PDB entry 8HRZ | X-ray diffraction, 2.70 A resolution | chains I and U of the 24 polymer chains in the assembly

# Chain I
Name: Transitional endoplasmic reticulum ATPase
From: Homo sapiens
Notes: EC 3.6.4.6
Reference sequence: P55072 (TERA_HUMAN); residue numbers follow UniProt; this construct covers 21-458
Chain sequence (438 residues; row label = number of the first residue in the row):
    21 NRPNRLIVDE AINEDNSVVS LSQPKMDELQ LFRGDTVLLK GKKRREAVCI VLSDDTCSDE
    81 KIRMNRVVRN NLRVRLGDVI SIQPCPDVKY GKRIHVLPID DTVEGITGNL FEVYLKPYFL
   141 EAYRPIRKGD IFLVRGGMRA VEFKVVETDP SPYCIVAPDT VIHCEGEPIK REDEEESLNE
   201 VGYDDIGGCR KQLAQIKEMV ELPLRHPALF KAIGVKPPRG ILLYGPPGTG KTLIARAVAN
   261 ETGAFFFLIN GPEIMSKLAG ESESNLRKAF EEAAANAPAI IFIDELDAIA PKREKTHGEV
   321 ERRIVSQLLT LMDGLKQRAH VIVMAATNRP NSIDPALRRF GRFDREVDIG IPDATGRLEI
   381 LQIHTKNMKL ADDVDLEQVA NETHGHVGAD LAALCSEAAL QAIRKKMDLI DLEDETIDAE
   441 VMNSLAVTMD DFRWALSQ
Unresolved in the structure: 21, 435
Construct notes: engineered mutation A294 (Glu in P55072), A295 (Lys in P55072)
Small-molecule neighbours: ADP (adenosine-5'-diphosphate): D205, I206, G207, C209, P246, P247, G248, T249, G250, K251, T252, L253, I380, I383, H384, G408, A409, A412
Swiss-Prot annotation at these positions:
  - binding site (ATP): P247 to L253, N348, H384
  - modified residue: S37 (Phosphoserine), K315 (N6,N6,N6-trimethyllysine), T436 (Phosphothreonine)
  - natural variant: R95 (R95G: In IBMPFD1), G97 (G97E: In CMT2Y), I126 (I126F: In IBMPFD1; uncertain significance), R155 (R155C: In IBMPFD1; R155H: In FTDALS6 and IBMPFD1; R155L: In IBMPFD1; R155P: In IBMPFD1; R155S: In IBMPFD1), R159 (R159G: In FTDALS6; R159H: In IBMPFD1), A160 (A160T: In IBMPFD1; uncertain significance), E185 (E185K: In CMT2Y), R191 (R191Q: In FTDALS6 and IBMPFD1), L198 (L198W: In IBMPFD1), A232 (A232E: In IBMPFD1), I254 (I254F: In IBMPFD1; uncertain significance), I369 (I369T: In IBMPFD1; uncertain significance), 1 further natural variant entry in UniProt
  - mutagenesis: F52 to D55 (Abolishes interaction with NPLOC4; when associated with A-110), R53 (R53A: Minor effect on affinity for ATP and ADP), R86 (R86A: Strongly increased affinity for ATP. Strongly reduced affinity for ADP), Y110 (Y110A: Abolishes interaction with NPLOC4; when associated with 52-A--A-55), R113 to H115 (Severely reduced binding to DERL1), F131 (F131R: Severely reduced binding to DERL1), L140 (L140D: Severely reduced binding to DERL1), D179 (D179R: No effect on binding to DERL1), H183 (H183W: Severely reduced binding to DERL1), K251 (K251Q: Impairs ERAD degradation of HMGCR and does not inhibit interaction with RHBDD1; when associated with Q-524), E305 (E305Q: Defect in ubiquitin-dependent protein degradation by the proteasome; when associated with Q-578), K312 (K312A: Does not affect methylation by VCPKMT), 6 further mutagenesis entries in UniProt

# Chain U
Name: NSFL1 cofactor p47
From: Homo sapiens
Reference sequence: Q9UNZ2 (NSF1C_HUMAN); residues 287-370 here = UniProt positions 287-370
Chain sequence (85 residues; numbered 286 to 370; the number before each row is that of its first residue):
   286 MILIDESEPT TNIQIRLADG GRLVQKFNHS HRISDIRLFI VDARPAMAAT SFILMTTFPN
   346 KELADESQTL KEANLLNAVI VQRLT
Construct notes: initiating methionine (286)

# How chain I and chain U interact
Residue-residue contacts - 34 pairs, chain I then chain U:
  D35(I) - F343(U)
  S37(I) - F343(U)
  V38(I) - F343(U)  hydrophobic
  L51(I) - N362(U)
  F52(I) - N297(U)
  F52(I) - Q299(U)
  F52(I) - Q310(U)
  F52(I) - N362(U)
  F52(I) - A363(U)
  F52(I) - V364(U)  hydrophobic
  R53(I) - N359(U)
  R53(I) - L361(U)
  R53(I) - N362(U)  hydrogen bond (backbone-backbone)
  R53(I) - A363(U)
  R53(I) - V364(U)  hydrogen bond (backbone-backbone)
  G54(I) - V364(U)
  D55(I) - Q299(U)
  D55(I) - V364(U)
  I70(I) - F343(U)  hydrophobic
  L72(I) - F343(U)
  P106(I) - L308(U)
  V108(I) - R301(U)  hydrogen bond (backbone-side chain)
  K109(I) - G306(U)
  Y110(I) - R301(U)
  Y110(I) - L302(U)
  Y110(I) - A303(U)
  Y110(I) - G306(U)
  Y110(I) - V366(U)
  E141(I) - N345(U)  hydrogen bond (backbone-side chain)
  E141(I) - R368(U)
  A142(I) - F343(U)
  Y143(I) - F343(U)
  Y143(I) - V366(U)
  R144(I) - F343(U)
Interface residues without a listed pair, chain I (19 interface residues in all): I175
Interface residues without a listed pair, chain U (20 interface residues in all): I298, G305, T342

# Summary
Chain I and chain U form an interface of 19 and 20 residues respectively; the contacts include 4 hydrogen
bonds. Among the polar pairs are V108(I)-R301(U), E141(I)-N345(U) and R53(I)-N362(U). Ligands of chain I: ADP.
Chain I is Transitional endoplasmic reticulum ATPase and chain U is NSFL1 cofactor p47, both from Homo
sapiens; the structure, Crystal structure of the p97-N/D1 hexamer in complex with six p47-UBX domains, was
determined by X-ray diffraction.
